Entry 7YPM (X-ray diffraction, 1.98 A resolution); this record covers chain A.

== Chain A ==
Protein: Aspartate aminotransferase family protein
Source organism: Caulobacter sp. D5
UniProtKB: A0A318BC23 (A0A318BC23_9CAUL); residues 2-465 here = UniProt positions 2-465
Chain sequence (474 residues; numbered -5 to 468; the number before each row is that of its first residue; numbers below 1 keep their minus sign (Met-5 is residue -5)):
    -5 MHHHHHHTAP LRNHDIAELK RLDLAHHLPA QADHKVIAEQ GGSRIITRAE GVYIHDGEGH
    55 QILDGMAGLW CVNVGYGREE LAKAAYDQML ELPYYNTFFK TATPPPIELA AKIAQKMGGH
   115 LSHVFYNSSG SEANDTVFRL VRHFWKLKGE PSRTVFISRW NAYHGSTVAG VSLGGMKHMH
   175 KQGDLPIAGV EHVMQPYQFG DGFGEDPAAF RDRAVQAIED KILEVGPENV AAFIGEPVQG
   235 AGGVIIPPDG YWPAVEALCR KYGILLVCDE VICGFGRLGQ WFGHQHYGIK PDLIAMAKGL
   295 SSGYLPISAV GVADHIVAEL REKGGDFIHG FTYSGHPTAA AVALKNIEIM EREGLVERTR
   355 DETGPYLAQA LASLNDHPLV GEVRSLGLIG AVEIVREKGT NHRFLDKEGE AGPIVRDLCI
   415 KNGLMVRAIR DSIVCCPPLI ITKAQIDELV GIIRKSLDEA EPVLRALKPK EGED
Not modelled in the structure: -5 to 7, 462-468
Covalently attached groups: pyridoxal phosphate (PLP) linked to Lys292
Construct notes: initiating methionine (-5); expression tag (-4 to 1, 466-468); engineered mutation Glu44 (Asp in A0A318BC23), Phe138 (Tyr in A0A318BC23), Gln192 (Pro in A0A318BC23), Val377 (Thr in A0A318BC23), Arg448 (Ala in A0A318BC23)
Small-molecule neighbours:
  - alanine (ALA): Gln25, Leu63, Trp64, Tyr157, Ala235, Ile266
  - pyridoxal phosphate (PLP): Ser123, Gly124, Ser125, Asn128, Tyr157, His158, Gly159, Glu230, Asp263, Val265, Ile266

== Overview ==
Bound to chain A: alanine. Pyridoxal phosphate is covalently linked to Lys292.
Chain A is Aspartate aminotransferase family protein (Caulobacter sp. D5); the structure, Crystal structure of
transaminase CC1012 complexed with PLP and L-alanine, was determined by X-ray diffraction, deposited together
with 7YPN.
